PDB entry 8SWH | electron microscopy, 3.88 A resolution | chains H and L of the 3 polymer chains in the assembly

# Chain H
Protein: TXG-0078 Fab Heavy chain
Organism: Homo sapiens
Notes: antibody fragment or engineered binder
Sequence (147 residues; row label = number of the first residue in the row; a row labelled like 82A-82C holds insertion residues (82A, then the next letters in order); numbers below 1 keep their minus sign (Met-18 is residue -18)):
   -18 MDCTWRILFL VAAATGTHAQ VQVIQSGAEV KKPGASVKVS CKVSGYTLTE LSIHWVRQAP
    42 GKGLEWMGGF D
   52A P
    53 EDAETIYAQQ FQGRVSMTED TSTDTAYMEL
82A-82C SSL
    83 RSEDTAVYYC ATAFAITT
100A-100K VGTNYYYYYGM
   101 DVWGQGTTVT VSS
Not modelled in the structure: -18 to 0, 111-113
Disulfides: Cys22-Cys92
From the paper describing this entry:
  - contacts within the chain: Tyr27-Phe96

# Chain L
Protein: TXG-0078 Fab Light chain
Organism: Homo sapiens
Notes: antibody fragment or engineered binder
Sequence (132 residues; row label = number of the first residue in the row; a row labelled like 27A-27E holds insertion residues (27A, then the next letters in order); numbers below 1 keep their minus sign (Met-19 is residue -19)):
   -19 MRLLAQLLGL LMLWVPESSG DIVLTQTPLS SPVTLGQPAS ISCRSSQ
27A-27E SLVHS
    28 DGNTYLSWLQ QRPGQPPRLL IYKISNRFSG VPDRFSGSGA GTDFTLKISR VEAEDVGLYY
    88 CTQATQFPHT FGQGTRLDIK
Not modelled in the structure: -19 to 1, 107
Disulfides: Cys23-Cys88

# How chain H and chain L interact
Residue-residue contacts (31; chain H residue first):
  His35(H) with His96(L)
  Val37(H) with Phe98(L), hydrophobic
  Gln39(H) with Gln38(L), hydrogen bond
  Leu45(H) with Phe98(L)
  Trp47(H) with Phe94(L); Pro95(L), hydrophobic; His96(L); Phe98(L)
  Asp52(H) with Phe94(L)
  Asp54(H) with Phe94(L)
  Ile58(H) with Phe94(L), hydrophobic
  Gln61(H) with Pro95(L)
  Tyr91(H) with Gln38(L), hydrogen bond; Pro43(L), hydrophobic
  Tyr100F(H) with Asp28(L)
  Tyr100G(H) with Asn30(L); Tyr32(L), hydrogen bond (backbone-side chain)
  Tyr100H(H) with Tyr32(L)
  Tyr100I(H) with Tyr32(L)
  Met100K(H) with Leu46(L); Phe98(L), hydrophobic
  Asp101(H) with Leu46(L); Tyr49(L)
  Trp103(H) with Leu36(L); Pro43(L), hydrophobic; Pro44(L); Phe98(L), hydrophobic
  Gly104(H) with Pro43(L)
  Gln105(H) with Gly41(L), hydrogen bond (side chain-backbone); Gln42(L); Pro43(L)
Other interface residues (no listed pair), chain H (20 interface residues in all): Glu46
Other interface residues (no listed pair), chain L (19 interface residues in all): His27D, Lys50, Tyr87, Ala91

# Summary
The interface between chain H and chain L involves 20 residues on one side and 19 on the other; the contacts
include 4 hydrogen bonds. Polar pairs include Gln39(H)-Gln38(L), Tyr91(H)-Gln38(L) and Tyr100G(H)-Tyr32(L).
The paper reports contacts within the chain involving Phe96(H) and Tyr27(H).
Chain H is TXG-0078 Fab Heavy chain and chain L is TXG-0078 Fab Light chain, both from Homo sapiens; the
structure, Local refinement of SARS-CoV-2 (HP-GSAS-Mut7) spike NTD in complex with TXG-0078 Fab, was
determined by electron microscopy.
